6RWL - chains I and J of the 16 polymer chains in the assembly; structure by electron microscopy, 3.36 A resolution.

# Chain I (and J)
Molecule: Pol protein
Organism: Simian immunodeficiency virus
Notes: chain J of this document is another copy of the same molecule, construct and numbering; everything in this record applies to it too
UniProtKB: E1ANT8 (E1ANT8_SIV); residues 1-289 here correspond to UniProt positions 735-1023 (UniProt number = residue number + 734)
Chain sequence (290 residues; numbered 0 to 289; the number before each row is that of its first residue; numbering starts at 0):
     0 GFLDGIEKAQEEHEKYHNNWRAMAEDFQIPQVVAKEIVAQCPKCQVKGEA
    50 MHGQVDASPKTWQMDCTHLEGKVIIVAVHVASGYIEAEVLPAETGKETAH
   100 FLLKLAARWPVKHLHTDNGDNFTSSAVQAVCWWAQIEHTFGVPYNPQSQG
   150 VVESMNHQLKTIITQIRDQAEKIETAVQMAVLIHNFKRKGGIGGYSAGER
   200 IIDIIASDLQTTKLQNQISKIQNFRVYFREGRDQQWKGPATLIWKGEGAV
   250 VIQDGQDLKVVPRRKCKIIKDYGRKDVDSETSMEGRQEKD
Disordered / not traced: 270-289 (chain J: 0, 45-56, 141-149, 274-289)
Sequence notes: expression tag (0); engineered mutation Asp119 (Ala853 in E1ANT8)
Metal / ion sites: Zn2+: His12, His16, Cys40, Cys43

# Interface between chain I and chain J
Pairs across the interface (48):
  Tyr83(I) - Arg107(J)  hydrogen bond (side chain-backbone)
  Ala86(I) - Arg107(J)  hydrogen bond (backbone-side chain)
  Glu87(I) - Lys103(J)  salt bridge
  His99(I) - Gln177(J)
  Leu102(I) - Thr174(J)
  Leu102(I) - Gln177(J)
  Lys103(I) - Glu87(J)  salt bridge
  Lys103(I) - Lys103(J)
  Lys103(I) - Gln177(J)
  Ala105(I) - Leu181(J)
  Ala106(I) - Gln177(J)
  Ala106(I) - Leu181(J)  hydrophobic
  Ala106(I) - Asn184(J)
  Ala106(I) - Phe185(J)
  Arg107(I) - Tyr83(J)  hydrogen bond (backbone-side chain)
  Arg107(I) - Glu85(J)
  Arg107(I) - Ala86(J)
  Arg107(I) - Gln177(J)  hydrogen bond
  Arg107(I) - Phe185(J)
  Trp108(I) - Trp108(J)  hydrophobic
  Trp108(I) - Phe185(J)
  Pro109(I) - Phe185(J)
  Trp132(I) - Gln168(J)  hydrogen bond
  Trp132(I) - Met178(J)  hydrophobic
  Trp132(I) - Leu181(J)  hydrophobic
  Trp132(I) - Ile182(J)  hydrophobic
  Gln168(I) - Trp132(J)  hydrogen bond
  Thr174(I) - Leu102(J)
  Gln177(I) - Lys103(J)
  Gln177(I) - Ala106(J)
  Gln177(I) - Arg107(J)  hydrogen bond
  Met178(I) - Trp132(J)  hydrophobic
  Leu181(I) - Ala105(J)
  Leu181(I) - Ala106(J)  hydrophobic
  Leu181(I) - Trp132(J)  hydrophobic
  Asn184(I) - Ala106(J)
  Phe185(I) - Ala106(J)
  Phe185(I) - Arg107(J)
  Phe185(I) - Pro109(J)
  Tyr194(I) - Lys212(J)
  Glu198(I) - Leu208(J)
  Ile201(I) - Ile201(J)  hydrophobic
  Ile201(I) - Ala205(J)  hydrophobic
  Ile204(I) - Ile201(J)  hydrophobic
  Ala205(I) - Ile201(J)  hydrophobic
  Leu208(I) - Glu198(J)
  Gln209(I) - Asp202(J)
  Lys212(I) - Tyr194(J)  hydrogen bond
Other interface residues (no listed pair), chain I (32 interface residues in all): Glu85, Glu173, Val180, Ile182, Lys188
Other interface residues (no listed pair), chain J (31 interface residues in all): His99, Glu173, Val180, Ile204

# In short
The interface between chain I and chain J involves 32 residues on one side and 31 on the other, with 8
hydrogen bonds and 2 salt bridges. Polar pairs include Glu87(I)-Lys103(J), Tyr83(I)-Arg107(J) and
Ala86(I)-Arg107(J). The Zn2+ site is built by His12(I), His16(I), Cys40(I) and Cys43(I).
Both chains are Pol protein (Simian immunodeficiency virus). Entry 6RWL (SIVrcm intasome) was determined by
electron microscopy together with 6RWM, 6RWN and 6RWO from the same study.
